PDB entry 3CRP | X-ray diffraction, 1.70 A resolution | chains C and D of the 4 polymer chains in the assembly

[Chain C]
Protein: GCN4 leucine zipper
Organism: Saccharomyces cerevisiae
UniProtKB: P03069 (GCN4_YEAST); residues 4-34 here correspond to UniProt positions 251-281 (UniProt number = residue number + 247)
Amino-acid sequence (34 residues; row label = number of the first residue in the row):
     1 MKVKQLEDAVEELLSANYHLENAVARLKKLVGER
Not modelled in the structure: 32-34
Sequence notes: expression tag (1-3); engineered mutation Ala-9 (Lys256 in P03069), Ala-16 (Lys263 in P03069), Ala-23 (Glu270 in P03069)
Metal / ion sites: Na+: His-19 (shared with 1 residue of chain B)
Curated features (UniProtKB/Swiss-Prot):
  - region: Leu-6 to Leu-27 (Leucine-zipper)

[Chain D]
Protein: GCN4 leucine zipper
Organism: Saccharomyces cerevisiae
UniProtKB: P03069 (GCN4_YEAST); residues 4-34 here correspond to UniProt positions 251-281 (UniProt number = residue number + 247)
Amino-acid sequence (34 residues; row label = number of the first residue in the row):
     1 MKVKQLADKVEELLSKNYHLANEVARLAKLVGER
Not modelled in the structure: 33-34
Sequence notes: expression tag (1-3); engineered mutation Ala-7 (Glu254 in P03069), Ala-21 (Glu268 in P03069), Ala-28 (Lys275 in P03069)
Curated features (UniProtKB/Swiss-Prot):
  - region: Leu-6 to Leu-27 (Leucine-zipper)

[Interface between chain C and chain D]
Pairs across the interface (36):
  Lys-2(C) with Val-3(D)
  Val-3(C) with Lys-2(D); Leu-6(D), hydrophobic
  Leu-6(C) with Val-3(D), hydrophobic; Leu-6(D), hydrophobic
  Glu-7(C) with Lys-2(D); Leu-6(D)
  Val-10(C) with Lys-9(D); Val-10(D), hydrophobic; Leu-13(D)
  Leu-13(C) with Val-10(D), hydrophobic; Leu-13(D), hydrophobic
  Leu-14(C) with Leu-13(D), hydrophobic
  Ala-16(C) with Asn-17(D)
  Asn-17(C) with Leu-13(D), hydrogen bond (side chain-backbone); Lys-16(D); Asn-17(D), hydrogen bond; Leu-20(D)
  Leu-20(C) with Asn-17(D); Leu-20(D), hydrophobic; Ala-21(D)
  Glu-21(C) with Lys-16(D), salt bridge; Leu-20(D)
  Ala-23(C) with Val-24(D), hydrophobic
  Val-24(C) with Leu-20(D); Glu-23(D); Val-24(D), hydrophobic; Leu-27(D)
  Leu-27(C) with Val-24(D), hydrophobic; Leu-27(D), hydrophobic; Val-31(D)
  Lys-28(C) with Leu-27(D)
  Leu-30(C) with Val-31(D), hydrophobic
  Val-31(C) with Leu-27(D); Leu-30(D), hydrophobic; Val-31(D), hydrophobic
Interface residues without a listed pair, chain D (18 interface residues in all): Leu-14, Arg-26, Ala-28

[Summary]
Chain C and chain D form an interface of 17 and 18 residues respectively; the contacts include 2 hydrogen
bonds and 1 salt bridge. Among the polar pairs are Glu-21(C)/Lys-16(D), Asn-17(C)/Leu-13(D) and
Asn-17(C)/Asn-17(D).
Here chain C is GCN4 leucine zipper and chain D is GCN4 leucine zipper, both from Saccharomyces cerevisiae.
Entry 3CRP (A heterospecific leucine zipper tetramer) was determined by X-ray diffraction, deposited together
with 3CK4.
